PDB entry 3M7W | X-ray diffraction, 1.95 A resolution | chains A and D

[Chain A (and D)]
Molecule: 3-dehydroquinate dehydratase
From: Salmonella enterica subsp. enterica serovar Typhimurium
Notes: EC 4.2.1.10; chain D of this document is another copy of the same molecule, construct and numbering; everything in this record applies to it too
Reference sequence: P58687 (AROD_SALTY); residue numbers follow UniProt; this construct covers 1-252
Chain sequence (255 residues; numbered -2 to 252; the number before each row is that of its first residue; numbers below 1 keep their minus sign (Ser-2 is residue -2)):
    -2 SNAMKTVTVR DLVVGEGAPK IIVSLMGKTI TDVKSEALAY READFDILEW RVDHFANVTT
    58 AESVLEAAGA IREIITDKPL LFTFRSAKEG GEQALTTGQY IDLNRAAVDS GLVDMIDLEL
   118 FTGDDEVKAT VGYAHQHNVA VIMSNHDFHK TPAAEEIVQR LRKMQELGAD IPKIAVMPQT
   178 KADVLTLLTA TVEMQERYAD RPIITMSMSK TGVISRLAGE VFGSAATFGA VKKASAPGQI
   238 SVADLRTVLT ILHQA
Unresolved in the structure: -2 to 1 (chain D: -2 to 0)
Construct notes: expression tag (-2 to 0)
Curated features (UniProtKB/Swiss-Prot):
  - active site: His143 (Proton donor/acceptor), Lys170 (Schiff-base intermediate with substrate)
  - binding site (3-dehydroquinate): Ser21, Glu46 to Arg48, Arg82, Arg213, Ser232, Gln236
  - mutagenesis: Glu86 (E86A: Very strong reduction of the catalytic efficiency and almost the same affinity for 3-dehydroquinate ...), Lys170 (K170M: Abolishes enzyme activity and 1.5-fold reduction of the affinity for 3-dehydroquinate), Ser232 (S232A: Reduces enzyme activity 50-fold), Gln236 (Q236A: Nearly abolishes enzyme activity)
Glycans and other covalent adducts: 3-dehydroquinic acid (DQA) linked to Lys170
Residues lining bound ligands: 3-dehydroquinic acid (DQA; 1,3,4-trihydroxy-5-oxo-cyclohexanecarboxylic acid): Ser21, Glu46, Arg48, Thr80, Arg82, His143, Ala172, Met203, Met205, Arg213, Phe225, Ser232, Ala233, Gln236

[Chain A / chain D interface]
Residue-residue contacts (40; chain A residue first):
  Lys178(A) - Val189(D)
  Lys178(A) - Gln192(D)
  Lys178(A) - Glu193(D)  salt bridge
  Lys178(A) - Val218(D)  hydrogen bond (side chain-backbone)
  Lys178(A) - Phe219(D)
  Val181(A) - Phe219(D)  hydrophobic
  Leu182(A) - Leu185(D)
  Leu182(A) - Thr186(D)
  Leu182(A) - Phe219(D)  hydrophobic
  Leu185(A) - Leu182(D)
  Thr186(A) - Leu182(D)
  Glu193(A) - Lys178(D)
  Lys207(A) - Leu249(D)  hydrogen bond (side chain-backbone)
  Lys207(A) - His250(D)  hydrogen bond (side chain-backbone)
  Lys207(A) - Ala252(D)  hydrogen bond (side chain-backbone)
  Thr208(A) - Val218(D)
  Val210(A) - Leu249(D)  hydrophobic
  Ile211(A) - Ile211(D)  hydrophobic
  Ile211(A) - Ala215(D)  hydrophobic
  Ile211(A) - Phe219(D)  hydrophobic
  Ile211(A) - Leu249(D)  hydrophobic
  Leu214(A) - Leu249(D)  hydrophobic
  Ala215(A) - Ile211(D)  hydrophobic
  Val218(A) - Lys178(D)  hydrogen bond (backbone-side chain)
  Val218(A) - Thr208(D)
  Phe219(A) - Lys178(D)
  Phe219(A) - Val181(D)  hydrophobic
  Phe219(A) - Leu182(D)  hydrophobic
  Phe219(A) - Ile211(D)  hydrophobic
  Ile237(A) - Ala252(D)  hydrophobic
  Asp241(A) - Ile248(D)
  Thr244(A) - Thr244(D)
  Val245(A) - Ile248(D)  hydrophobic
  Ile248(A) - Ile237(D)  hydrophobic
  Ile248(A) - Asp241(D)
  Ile248(A) - Val245(D)  hydrophobic
  Leu249(A) - Val210(D)  hydrophobic
  Leu249(A) - Leu214(D)  hydrophobic
  Ala252(A) - Lys207(D)  hydrogen bond (backbone-side chain)
  Ala252(A) - Ile237(D)  hydrophobic
Interface residues without a listed pair, chain A (23 interface residues in all): Ala179, Val189
Interface residues without a listed pair, chain D (26 interface residues in all): Ala179, Gln251

[Overview]
The interface between chain A and chain D involves 23 residues on one side and 26 on the other; the contacts
include 6 hydrogen bonds and 1 salt bridge. Among the polar pairs are Lys178(A)-Glu193(D), Lys178(A)-Val218(D)
and Lys207(A)-Leu249(D). Covalently linked 3-dehydroquinic acid: at Lys170(A).
Both chains are 3-dehydroquinate dehydratase (Salmonella enterica subsp. enterica serovar Typhimurium). Entry
3M7W (Crystal Structure of Type I 3-Dehydroquinate Dehydratase (aroD) from Salmonella typhimurium LT2 in
Covalent Complex with ...) was determined by X-ray diffraction together with 3NNT and 3JS3 from the same
study.
